1DDN - chains F and A of the 6 polymer chains in the assembly; structure by X-ray diffraction, 3.00 A resolution.

== Chain F ==
Molecule: 33 base DNA containing toxin operator
Sequence (33 nucleotides; row label = number of the first residue in the row):
   401 TTAAAATAATTAGGTAAAGCTATCCTAATTATA

== Chain A ==
Molecule: Diphtheria tox repressor
From: Corynebacterium diphtheriae
UniProtKB: P33120 (DTXR_CORDI); residues 1-226 here = UniProt positions 1-226
Chain sequence (226 residues; each row starts with the number of its first residue):
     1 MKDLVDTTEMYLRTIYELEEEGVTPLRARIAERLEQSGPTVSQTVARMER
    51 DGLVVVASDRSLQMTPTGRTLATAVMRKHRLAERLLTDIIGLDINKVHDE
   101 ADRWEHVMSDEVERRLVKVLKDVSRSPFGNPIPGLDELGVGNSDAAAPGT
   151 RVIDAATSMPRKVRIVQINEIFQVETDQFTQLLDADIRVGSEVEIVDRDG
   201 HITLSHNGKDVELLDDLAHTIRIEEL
Not modelled in the structure: 1-2, 121-226
Construct notes: engineered mutation Asp102 (Cys in P33120)
Ion coordination: Ni2+ site 1: Met10, Asp102, Glu105, His106; Ni2+ site 2: His79, Glu83, His98

== Interface between chain F and chain A ==
Contacting residue pairs (14):
  DA417(F) with Arg47(A), sugar contact; Arg50(A), salt bridge to the phosphate
  DA418(F) with Thr7(A), phosphate contact; Arg47(A), salt bridge to the phosphate
  DG419(F) with Leu4(A), phosphate contact; Thr7(A), hydrogen bond to the phosphate; Gln36(A), hydrogen bond to the phosphate; Thr40(A), sugar contact; Gln43(A), hydrogen bond to the base
  DC420(F) with Ser37(A), hydrogen bond to the phosphate; Thr40(A), hydrogen bond to the phosphate; Gln43(A), hydrogen bond to the base
  DT421(F) with Ser37(A), base contact; Pro39(A), base contact
Other interface residues (no listed pair), chain F (6 interface residues in all): DA422
Other interface residues (no listed pair), chain A (11 interface residues in all): Thr8, Glu35

== Overview ==
Chain F and chain A form an interface of 6 and 11 residues respectively; the contacts include 6 hydrogen bonds
and 2 salt bridges. Polar contacts include DG419(F)-Gln43(A), DC420(F)-Gln43(A) and DG419(F)-Thr7(A).
Met10(A), Asp102(A), Glu105(A) and His106(A) form the Ni2+ site 1.
Chain F is 33 base DNA containing toxin operator and chain A is Diphtheria tox repressor (Corynebacterium
diphtheriae); the structure, Diphtheria tox repressor (C102D mutant)/tox DNA operator complex, was determined
by X-ray diffraction.
